Entry 6ZH1 (X-ray diffraction, 2.20 A resolution); this record covers chains A and B.

# Chain A
Protein: Factor H-binding protein A
Source organism: Borrelia hermsii YOR
UniProt: W5SB08 (W5SB08_BORHE); residues 31-202 here = UniProt positions 31-202
Sequence (186 residues; row label = number of the first residue in the row):
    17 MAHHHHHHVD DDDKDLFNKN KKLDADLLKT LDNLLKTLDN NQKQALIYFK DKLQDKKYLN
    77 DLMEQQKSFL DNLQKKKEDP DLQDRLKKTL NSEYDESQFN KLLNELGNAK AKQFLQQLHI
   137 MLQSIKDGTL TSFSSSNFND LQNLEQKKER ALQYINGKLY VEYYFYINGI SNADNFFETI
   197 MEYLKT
Not modelled in the structure: 17-43
Sequence notes: initiating methionine (17); expression tag (18-30)
Reported in the primary citation:
  - mutagenesis - F154A: abolished binding to FH
  - mutagenesis - F154A: unchanged stability
  - mutagenesis - F154A: decreased growth
  - mutagenesis - F85A, N88A, K91A, N153A, E178A, F181A, E198A: unchanged binding to Complement factor H (chain B)

# Chain B
Protein: Complement factor H
Source organism: Homo sapiens
UniProt: P08603 (CFAH_HUMAN); numbering as in UniProt (aligned over 1104-1231)
Sequence (133 residues; each row starts with the number of its first residue):
  1099 AGIQNDSTGK CGPPPPIDNG DITSFPLSVY APASSVEYQC QNLYQLEGNK RITCRNGQWS
  1159 EPPKCLHPCV ISREIMENYN IALRWTAKQK LYSRTGESVE FVCKRGYRLS SRSHTLRTTC
  1219 WDGKLEYPTC AKR
Not modelled in the structure: 1099-1105
Sequence notes: expression tag (1099-1103)
Swiss-Prot annotation at these positions:
  - natural variant: D1119 (D1119G: In CFHD), V1134 (V1134G: In AHUS1), Y1142 (Y1142D: In AHUS1), Q1143 (Q1143E: Confirmed at protein level), W1157 (W1157R: In AHUS1), C1163 (C1163W: In AHUS1), I1169 (I1169L: In AHUS1), W1183 (W1183C: In AHUS1; W1183L: In AHUS1; W1183R: In AHUS1), T1184 (T1184R: In CFHD), L1189 (L1189R: In AHUS1), S1191 (S1191L: In AHUS1), G1194 (G1194D: In AHUS1), 7 further natural variant entries in UniProt
  - mutagenesis: R1182 (R1182A: About 50% loss of C3b binding), K1186 (K1186A: About 20% loss of C3b binding), K1188 (K1188A: About 50% loss of C3b binding)
Disulfide bonds: C1109-C1152, C1138-C1163, C1167-C1218, C1201-C1228

# Interface between chain A and chain B
Contacting residue pairs (42; chain A residue first):
  Q81(A) - R1203(B)  hydrogen bond
  F85(A) - R1203(B)
  N88(A) - Y1205(B)  hydrogen bond
  L89(A) - K1230(B)
  K92(A) - Y1205(B)
  E94(A) - K1230(B)  salt bridge
  M137(A) - R1182(B)
  M137(A) - W1183(B)  hydrophobic
  L146(A) - W1183(B)  hydrophobic
  T147(A) - R1215(B)
  S148(A) - W1183(B)  hydrogen bond
  S148(A) - E1198(B)  hydrogen bond
  S151(A) - S1196(B)
  S152(A) - L1189(B)
  S152(A) - S1191(B)  hydrogen bond
  S152(A) - E1195(B)  hydrogen bond
  S152(A) - S1196(B)  hydrogen bond (backbone-backbone)
  N153(A) - R1182(B)  hydrogen bond (side chain-backbone)
  N153(A) - W1183(B)
  N153(A) - V1197(B)
  N153(A) - E1198(B)  hydrogen bond (side chain-backbone)
  F154(A) - W1183(B)  hydrophobic
  N155(A) - Y1190(B)  hydrogen bond (side chain-backbone)
  N155(A) - R1192(B)
  N155(A) - E1195(B)  hydrogen bond
  R166(A) - W1183(B)
  A167(A) - W1183(B)  hydrophobic
  Y170(A) - R1182(B)
  Y170(A) - W1183(B)
  I171(A) - W1183(B)  hydrophobic
  V177(A) - R1203(B)
  E178(A) - R1203(B)  salt bridge
  F181(A) - R1203(B)
  S187(A) - R1203(B)
  N191(A) - R1231(B)
  E194(A) - R1206(B)
  E198(A) - R1182(B)
  E198(A) - V1200(B)
  E198(A) - C1201(B)  hydrogen bond (side chain-backbone)
  Y199(A) - R1182(B)  hydrogen bond (backbone-side chain)
  Y199(A) - V1200(B)  hydrophobic
  K201(A) - R1182(B)  hydrogen bond (backbone-side chain)
Interface residues without a listed pair, chain A (30 interface residues in all): I186, L200
Interface residues without a listed pair, chain B (24 interface residues in all): N1178, L1181, T1184, G1204, H1212, L1214
Interface features reported in the paper:
  - residue pairs: M137(A)-W1183(B) (hydrophobic contact), L146(A)-W1183(B) (hydrophobic contact), F154(A)-W1183(B), Y170(A)-W1183(B) (hydrophobic contact), Y170(A)-V1200(B) (hydrophobic contact), I171(A)-W1183(B) (hydrophobic contact), Y199(A)-V1200(B) (hydrophobic contact)

# Summary
The interface between chain A and chain B involves 30 residues on one side and 24 on the other; the contacts
include 14 hydrogen bonds and 2 salt bridges. Polar pairs include E94(A)-K1230(B), E178(A)-R1203(B) and
Q81(A)-R1203(B). The authors report hydrophobic contacts between M137(A) and W1183(B), L146(A) and W1183(B)
and Y170(A) and W1183(B) among others; a contact between F154(A) and W1183(B). The paper reports that F154A of
chain A abolishes binding to FH; F154A of chain A reduces growth; 8 substitutions were tested in all.
Here chain A is Factor H-binding protein A (Borrelia hermsii YOR) and chain B is Complement factor H (Homo
sapiens). Entry 6ZH1 (Crystal structure of complex between FH19-20 and FhbA protein from Borrelia hermsii) was
determined by X-ray diffraction.
